2QG9 - chains B and D of the 4 polymer chains in the assembly; structure by X-ray diffraction, 2.70 A resolution.

== Chain B (and D) ==
Molecule: Aspartate carbamoyltransferase regulatory chain
Organism: Escherichia coli
Notes: chain D of this document is another copy of the same molecule, construct and numbering; everything in this record applies to it too
UniProt: P0A7F3 (PYRI_ECOLI); residue numbers follow UniProt; this construct covers 1-153
Amino-acid sequence (153 residues; each row starts with the number of its first residue):
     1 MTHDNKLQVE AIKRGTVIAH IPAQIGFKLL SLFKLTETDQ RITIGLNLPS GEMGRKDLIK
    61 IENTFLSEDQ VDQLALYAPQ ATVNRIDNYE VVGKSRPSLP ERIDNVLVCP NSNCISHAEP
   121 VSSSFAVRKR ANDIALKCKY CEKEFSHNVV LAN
Sequence notes: engineered mutation Ala19 (Asp in P0A7F3)
Ion coordination: Zn2+: Cys109, Cys114, Cys138, Cys141
Swiss-Prot annotation at these positions:
  - binding site (Zn(2+)): Cys109, Cys114, Cys138, Cys141
From the paper describing this entry:
  - conformationally variable residues (side-chain flip): His20
  - mutagenesis - D19A: decreased catalytic activity (citing earlier work)

== Interface between chain B and chain D ==
Pairs across the interface - 49 pairs, chain B then chain D:
  Gln8(B) - His3(D)
  Gln8(B) - Asn5(D)
  Gln8(B) - Gln8(D)
  Gln8(B) - Val9(D)
  Gln8(B) - Glu10(D)  hydrogen bond (backbone-backbone)
  Val9(B) - Gln8(D)  hydrogen bond (backbone-side chain)
  Glu10(B) - Leu7(D)
  Glu10(B) - Gln8(D)  hydrogen bond (backbone-backbone)
  Glu10(B) - Val9(D)
  Glu10(B) - Glu10(D)  hydrogen bond (side chain-backbone)
  Ala11(B) - Leu7(D)
  Ile12(B) - Leu7(D)
  Lys13(B) - Leu7(D)
  Gln24(B) - Thr36(D)
  Gln24(B) - Thr38(D)
  Phe27(B) - Phe27(D)  hydrophobic
  Phe27(B) - Leu30(D)  hydrophobic
  Phe27(B) - Ser31(D)
  Phe27(B) - Thr36(D)
  Leu30(B) - Phe27(D)  hydrophobic
  Ser31(B) - Phe27(D)
  Thr36(B) - Gln24(D)
  Thr36(B) - Phe27(D)
  Glu37(B) - Gln24(D)
  Thr38(B) - Gln24(D)
  Thr38(B) - Asn47(D)  hydrogen bond (backbone-side chain)
  Asp39(B) - Arg55(D)  hydrogen bond (backbone-side chain)
  Gln40(B) - Asn47(D)  hydrogen bond (backbone-side chain)
  Arg41(B) - Leu7(D)
  Arg41(B) - Leu46(D)
  Arg41(B) - Asn47(D)
  Arg41(B) - Leu48(D)
  Ile42(B) - Gly45(D)
  Ile42(B) - Leu46(D)  hydrogen bond (backbone-backbone)
  Thr43(B) - Ile44(D)
  Thr43(B) - Gly45(D)
  Ile44(B) - Thr43(D)
  Ile44(B) - Ile44(D)  hydrogen bond (backbone-backbone)
  Ile44(B) - Leu46(D)  hydrophobic
  Gly45(B) - Ile42(D)
  Leu46(B) - Thr36(D)
  Leu46(B) - Ile42(D)  hydrogen bond (backbone-backbone)
  Asn47(B) - Thr38(D)  hydrogen bond (side chain-backbone)
  Asn47(B) - Asp39(D)
  Asn47(B) - Gln40(D)  hydrogen bond (side chain-backbone)
  Asn47(B) - Arg41(D)
  Asn47(B) - Ile42(D)
  Pro49(B) - Arg41(D)
  Arg55(B) - Asp39(D)
Other interface residues (no listed pair), chain B (25 interface residues in all): Leu7
Other interface residues (no listed pair), chain D (26 interface residues in all): Ala11, Glu37, Tyr89

== Summary ==
Chain B and chain D form an interface of 25 and 26 residues respectively, with 12 hydrogen bonds. Polar pairs
include Val9(B)-Gln8(D), Glu10(B)-Glu10(D) and Thr38(B)-Asn47(D). Cys109(B), Cys114(B), Cys138(B) and
Cys141(B) form the Zn2+ site. From UniProt: 4 Zn2+-binding residues on chain B. The paper reports that D19A of
chain B reduces catalytic activity; conformational variability at His20(B).
Both chains are Aspartate carbamoyltransferase regulatory chain (Escherichia coli). Entry 2QG9 (Structure of a
regulatory subunit mutant D19A of ATCase from E. coli) was determined by X-ray diffraction together with 2QGF
from the same study.
